3VZA - chains B and F of the 3 polymer chains in the assembly; structure by X-ray diffraction, 1.90 A resolution.

# Chain B
Molecule: Uncharacterized protein
Organism: Gallus gallus
Notes: fragment: RWD domain, globular domain
Reference sequence: E1C4Y2 (E1C4Y2_CHICK); residue numbers follow UniProt; this construct covers 132-234
Sequence (105 residues; each row starts with the number of its first residue):
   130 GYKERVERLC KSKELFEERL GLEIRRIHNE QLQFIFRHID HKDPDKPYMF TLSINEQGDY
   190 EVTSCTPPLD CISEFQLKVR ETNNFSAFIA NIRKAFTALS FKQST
Unresolved in the structure: 130-133, 233-234
Sequence notes: expression tag (130-131)
From the paper describing this entry:
  - mutagenesis - I156R, L161R: unchanged binding to Spc24 protein
  - mutagenesis - I156R: decreased localization to kinetochores
  - mutagenesis - I156R (14.2 h): decreased growth

# Chain F
Molecule: Centromere protein T
Organism: Gallus gallus
Notes: fragment: CENP-T Spc24-25 interacting region, residues 63-98
Reference sequence: F1NPG5 (CENPT_CHICK); residues 63-98 here = UniProt positions 63-98
Sequence (39 residues; numbered 61 to 99; the number before each row is that of its first residue):
    61 GRNAFSELDS ADPRVMLRRI IQNQPQVDPL ALQTVQLEP
Unresolved in the structure: 61-62, 94-99
Sequence notes: expression tag (61-62, 99); conflict S70 (Asn in F1NPG5), R79 (Lys in F1NPG5); engineered mutation D72 (Thr in F1NPG5), D88 (Ser in F1NPG5)
From the paper describing this entry:
  - mutagenesis - T72D/R74E/S88D, T72D/R74A/S88D: abolished binding to Spc24/25
  - mutagenesis - T72D (Kd 610 nM), T72D/S88D (Kd 481 nM): increased binding to Spc24/25

# How chain B and chain F interact
Contacting residue pairs (37):
  R154(B) - V87(F)
  R154(B) - D88(F)  hydrogen bond (side chain-backbone)
  R155(B) - I81(F)  hydrogen bond (side chain-backbone)
  R155(B) - Q84(F)  hydrogen bond (side chain-backbone)
  R155(B) - P85(F)
  R155(B) - Q86(F)
  R155(B) - V87(F)  hydrogen bond (backbone-backbone)
  I156(B) - Q86(F)
  I156(B) - V87(F)
  I156(B) - P89(F)
  H157(B) - Q86(F)
  E159(B) - R78(F)  salt bridge
  E159(B) - I81(F)
  E159(B) - Q82(F)
  L161(B) - L77(F)  hydrophobic
  L161(B) - I80(F)  hydrophobic
  L161(B) - I81(F)  hydrophobic
  Q162(B) - P89(F)
  Q162(B) - L90(F)  hydrogen bond (side chain-backbone)
  I164(B) - L90(F)  hydrophobic
  R166(B) - L90(F)
  P176(B) - L92(F)
  M178(B) - L90(F)
  M178(B) - L92(F)  hydrophobic
  I183(B) - R74(F)
  I183(B) - L77(F)  hydrophobic
  I183(B) - R78(F)  hydrogen bond (backbone-side chain)
  G187(B) - R74(F)  hydrogen bond (backbone-side chain)
  Y189(B) - P73(F)
  Y189(B) - R74(F)
  Y189(B) - L77(F)  hydrophobic
  T195(B) - L92(F)
  N212(B) - D72(F)  hydrogen bond
  N212(B) - P73(F)
  N212(B) - R74(F)
  F214(B) - P73(F)  hydrophobic
  F214(B) - L77(F)  hydrophobic
Other interface residues (no listed pair), chain B (21 interface residues in all): F163, L181, D188, P196
Other interface residues (no listed pair), chain F (17 interface residues in all): A91
From the paper, about this interface:
  - hot spots on chain B (mutagenesis) - I156R, L161R: abolished binding to Centromere protein T (chain F)

# Overview
21 residues of chain B face 17 of chain F across their interface; the contacts include 8 hydrogen bonds and 1
salt bridge. Among the polar pairs are E159(B)-R78(F), R154(B)-D88(F) and R155(B)-I81(F). From the paper:
T72D/R74E/S88D and T72D/R74A/S88D of chain F abolish binding to Spc24/25; T72D and T72D/S88D of chain F
increase binding to Spc24/25; 6 substitutions were tested in all.
Chain B is Uncharacterized protein and chain F is Centromere protein T, both from Gallus gallus; the
structure, Crystal structure of the chicken Spc24-Spc25 globular domain in complex with CENP-T peptide, was
determined by X-ray diffraction.
